PDB entry 8Y1K | electron microscopy, 3.10 A resolution | chains D and C of the 10 polymer chains in the assembly

Chain D (and C):
Name: TdpA
From: Thermus antranikianii DSM 12462
Notes: chain C of this document is another copy of the same molecule, construct and numbering; everything in this record applies to it too
Chain sequence (586 residues; each row starts with the number of its first residue):
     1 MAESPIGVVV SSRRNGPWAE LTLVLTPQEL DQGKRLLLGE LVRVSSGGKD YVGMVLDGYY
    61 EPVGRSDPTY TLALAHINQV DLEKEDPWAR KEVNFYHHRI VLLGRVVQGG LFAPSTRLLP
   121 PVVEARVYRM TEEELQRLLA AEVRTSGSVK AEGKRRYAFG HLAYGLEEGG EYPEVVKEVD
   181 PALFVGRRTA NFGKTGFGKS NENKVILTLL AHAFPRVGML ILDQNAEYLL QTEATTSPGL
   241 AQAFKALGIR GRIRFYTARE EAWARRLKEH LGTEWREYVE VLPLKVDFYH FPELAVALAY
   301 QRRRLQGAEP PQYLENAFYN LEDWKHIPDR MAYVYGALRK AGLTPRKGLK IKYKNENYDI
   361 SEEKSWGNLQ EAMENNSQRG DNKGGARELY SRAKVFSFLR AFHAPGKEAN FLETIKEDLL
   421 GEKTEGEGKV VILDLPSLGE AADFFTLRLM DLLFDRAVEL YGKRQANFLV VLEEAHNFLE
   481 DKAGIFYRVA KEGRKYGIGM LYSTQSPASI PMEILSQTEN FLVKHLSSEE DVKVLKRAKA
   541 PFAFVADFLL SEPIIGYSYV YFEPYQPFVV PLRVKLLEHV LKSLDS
Disordered / not traced: 1-2, 374-383 (chain C: 1-2, 145-154, 354-357, 374-383)

Interface between chain D and chain C:
Residue-residue contacts - 85 pairs, chain D then chain C:
  Val8(D) with Leu72(C), hydrophobic
  Ser12(D) with Tyr59(C); Tyr60(C), hydrogen bond (backbone-backbone); Tyr96(C)
  Arg13(D) with Gly58(C); Tyr59(C)
  Arg14(D) with Leu38(C); Asp57(C); Gly58(C), hydrogen bond (backbone-backbone); Phe548(C)
  Pro17(D) with Asp547(C); Ser551(C), hydrogen bond (backbone-side chain)
  Trp18(D) with Ser551(C)
  Thr26(D) with His76(C); Ile77(C)
  Pro27(D) with Ile77(C)
  Gln28(D) with His76(C), hydrogen bond
  Glu29(D) with His76(C), salt bridge
  Gly64(D) with Asp67(C)
  Ala113(D) with Leu166(C), hydrophobic
  Pro114(D) with Ser551(C); Glu552(C); Pro553(C)
  Ser115(D) with Ser551(C)
  Thr116(D) with Glu167(C), hydrogen bond
  Arg117(D) with Leu37(C); Leu38(C), hydrogen bond (backbone-backbone); Tyr164(C); Gly165(C); Glu167(C), hydrogen bond (backbone-side chain); Phe548(C); Glu552(C), salt bridge; Tyr557(C), hydrogen bond; Tyr559(C), hydrogen bond
  Leu118(D) with Arg35(C); Leu37(C), hydrophobic
  Leu119(D) with Gly58(C); Tyr96(C)
  Val122(D) with Tyr60(C), hydrophobic
  Val123(D) with Val93(C), hydrophobic; Asn94(C)
  Glu124(D) with Arg35(C), salt bridge
  Val143(D) with Pro553(C)
  Thr145(D) with Ile555(C)
  Ser146(D) with Leu166(C); Arg573(C)
  Tyr300(D) with Glu309(C), hydrogen bond
  Pro310(D) with Glu309(C)
  Glu315(D) with Pro311(C); Tyr313(C); Arg392(C), salt bridge
  Asn316(D) with Arg392(C), hydrogen bond
  Tyr319(D) with Arg303(C), hydrogen bond; Arg392(C); Lys394(C); Val395(C), hydrophobic
  Asp451(D) with Gln306(C)
  Asp455(D) with Arg302(C), salt bridge
  Val458(D) with Arg259(C), hydrogen bond (backbone-side chain); Gly439(C)
  Glu459(D) with Arg259(C)
  Tyr461(D) with Arg259(C), hydrogen bond (backbone-side chain); Asp434(C); Pro436(C); Ser437(C)
  Gly462(D) with Ala262(C)
  Ala483(D) with Arg304(C); Leu305(C)
  Ile485(D) with Leu305(C)
  Arg488(D) with Gln301(C); Leu305(C); Gly439(C); Glu440(C)
  Lys491(D) with Asn477(C)
  Arg494(D) with Asn225(C), hydrogen bond
  Lys495(D) with Gln224(C)
  Tyr496(D) with Pro436(C), hydrogen bond (side chain-backbone)
  Arg537(D) with Ser528(C); Glu530(C), salt bridge
  Ala538(D) with Ser527(C)
  Ala540(D) with Ser527(C), hydrogen bond (backbone-backbone)
  Tyr561(D) with Lys194(C)
  Glu563(D) with Lys194(C), salt bridge
  Tyr565(D) with Gly196(C), hydrogen bond (side chain-backbone); Ile555(C), hydrophobic
Interface residues without a listed pair, chain D (70 interface residues in all): Gly7, Val9, Val10, Ser11, Gly16, Lys49, Val63, Phe95, Arg105, Leu111, Pro120, Pro121, Arg126, Arg144, Gln301, Gln312, Phe318, Asn320, Asp323, Ser516, Lys539, Pro564
Interface residues without a listed pair, chain C (72 interface residues in all): Leu30, Leu36, Thr69, Tyr70, Ala73, Gln79, Glu83, Arg90, Glu168, Thr195, Phe197, Ala226, Trp263, Gly307, Ala308, Ser391, Gln505, Ile554

In short:
The interface between chain D and chain C involves 70 residues on one side and 72 on the other; the contacts
include 18 hydrogen bonds and 7 salt bridges. Polar contacts include Glu29(D)-His76(C), Arg117(D)-Glu552(C)
and Glu124(D)-Arg35(C).
Chain D and chain C are both TdpA (Thermus antranikianii DSM 12462); the structure, The cryo-EM structure of
TdpAB in complex with AMPPNP and PT-DNA, was determined by electron microscopy together with 8WET and 8WFD
from the same study.
